PDB entry 6LDO | X-ray diffraction, 2.75 A resolution | chains A and D of the 4 polymer chains in the assembly

Chain A (and D):
Molecule: Cystathionine gamma-lyase
Organism: Lactobacillus plantarum
Notes: chain D of this document is another copy of the same molecule, construct and numbering; everything in this record applies to it too
UniProt: A0A162EFJ4 (A0A162EFJ4_LACPN); numbering as in UniProt (aligned over 1-381)
Sequence (389 residues; row label = number of the first residue in the row):
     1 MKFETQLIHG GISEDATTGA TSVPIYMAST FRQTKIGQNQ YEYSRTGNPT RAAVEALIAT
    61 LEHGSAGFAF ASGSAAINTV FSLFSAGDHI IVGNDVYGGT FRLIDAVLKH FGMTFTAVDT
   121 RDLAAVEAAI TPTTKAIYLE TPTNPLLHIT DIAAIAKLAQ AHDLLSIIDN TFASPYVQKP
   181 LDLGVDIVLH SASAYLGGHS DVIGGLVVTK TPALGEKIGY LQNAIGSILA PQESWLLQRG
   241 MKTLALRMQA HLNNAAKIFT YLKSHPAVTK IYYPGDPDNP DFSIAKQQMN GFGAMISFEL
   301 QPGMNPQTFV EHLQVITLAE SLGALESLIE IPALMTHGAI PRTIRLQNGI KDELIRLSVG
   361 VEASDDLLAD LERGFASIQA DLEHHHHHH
Disordered / not traced: 382-389
Sequence notes: engineered mutation A194 (Lys in A0A162EFJ4); expression tag (382-389)
Ligand contacts: L-serine (KOU; (E)-N-({3-hydroxy-2-methyl-5-[(phosphonooxy)methyl]pyridin-4-yl}methylidene)-L-serine): S72, G73, S74, I77, Y97, E140, N144, D169, T171, F172, S191, S193, I203, G204, E320, S321, L322, T336, R356
From the paper describing this entry:
  - binding site for L-serine: Y97, E320
  - mutagenesis - Y97F (88-fold): decreased catalytic activity on cystathionase
  - mutagenesis - Y97F (11-fold): increased catalytic activity on l-cysteine
  - mutagenesis - Y97F: decreased catalytic activity on l-homocysteine
  - catalytic residues: Y97 (proposed by the authors, not directly observed)
  - mutagenesis - Y97F (88-fold): decreased catalytic activity (cystathionase activity)
  - mutagenesis - Y97F (11-fold): increased catalytic activity (l-cysteine beta-lyase activity)
  - mutagenesis - Y97F: decreased catalytic activity (l-homocysteine gamma-lyase activity)
  - specificity-determining residues: E320 (by similarity / conservation)

How chain A and chain D interact:
Pairs across the interface (54):
  M1(A) - V315(D)  hydrophobic
  M1(A) - D366(D)
  K2(A) - A363(D)
  K2(A) - D366(D)  hydrogen bond (backbone-side chain)
  E4(A) - V361(D)
  E4(A) - E362(D)
  E4(A) - A363(D)
  T5(A) - E362(D)
  T5(A) - A363(D)  hydrogen bond (side chain-backbone)
  T5(A) - D366(D)  hydrogen bond
  I8(A) - L325(D)  hydrophobic
  I8(A) - E326(D)
  H9(A) - V315(D)
  H9(A) - E326(D)
  H9(A) - E362(D)  salt bridge
  T21(A) - S200(D)  hydrogen bond
  T21(A) - E326(D)
  G197(A) - R239(D)
  H199(A) - R239(D)
  H199(A) - T243(D)
  S200(A) - T21(D)  hydrogen bond
  D201(A) - W235(D)
  D201(A) - R239(D)  salt bridge
  W235(A) - D201(D)
  W235(A) - L236(D)  hydrophobic
  L236(A) - W235(D)  hydrophobic
  L236(A) - R239(D)
  R239(A) - H199(D)
  R239(A) - D201(D)  salt bridge
  R239(A) - L236(D)  hydrogen bond (side chain-backbone)
  R239(A) - R239(D)
  R239(A) - G240(D)
  G240(A) - R239(D)
  K242(A) - L325(D)
  T243(A) - H199(D)
  L246(A) - L246(D)
  L246(A) - A250(D)  hydrophobic
  A250(A) - L246(D)  hydrophobic
  V315(A) - M1(D)  hydrophobic
  V315(A) - H9(D)
  L325(A) - K242(D)
  E326(A) - I8(D)
  E326(A) - H9(D)
  E326(A) - T21(D)
  V361(A) - E4(D)
  E362(A) - E4(D)
  E362(A) - T5(D)
  E362(A) - H9(D)  salt bridge
  A363(A) - K2(D)
  A363(A) - E4(D)
  A363(A) - T5(D)  hydrogen bond (backbone-side chain)
  D366(A) - M1(D)
  D366(A) - K2(D)  hydrogen bond (side chain-backbone)
  D366(A) - T5(D)  hydrogen bond
Other interface residues (no listed pair), chain A (30 interface residues in all): S22, R247, T317, D365
Other interface residues (no listed pair), chain D (30 interface residues in all): S22, G197, R247, T317, D365

In short:
The chain A/chain D interface involves 30 residues from each chain, with 9 hydrogen bonds and 4 salt bridges.
Among the polar pairs are H9(A)-E362(D), D201(A)-R239(D) and K2(A)-D366(D). Chain A binds L-serine. From the
paper: the catalytic residue Y97(A); Y97F of chain A reduces catalytic activity on cystathionase.
Chain A and chain D are both Cystathionine gamma-lyase (Lactobacillus plantarum); the structure, Crystal
structure of cystathionine gamma-lyase from Lactobacillus plantarum complexed with L-serine, was determined by
X-ray diffraction, deposited together with 6LE4.
